Entry 2F5G (X-ray diffraction, 1.70 A resolution); this record covers chains A and B.

[Chain A (and B)]
Name: Transposase, putative
From: Sulfolobus solfataricus
Notes: chain B of this document is another copy of the same molecule, construct and numbering; everything in this record applies to it too
Reference sequence: Q97Y68 (Q97Y68_SULSO); numbering as in UniProt (aligned over 1-133)
Amino-acid sequence (133 residues; numbered 1 to 133; the number before each row is that of its first residue):
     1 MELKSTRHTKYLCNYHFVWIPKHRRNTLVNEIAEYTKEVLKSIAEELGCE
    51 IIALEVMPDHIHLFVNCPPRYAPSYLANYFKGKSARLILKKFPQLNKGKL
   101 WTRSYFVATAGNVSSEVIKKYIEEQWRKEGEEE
Not modelled in the structure: 1, 132-133

[How chain A and chain B interact]
Residue-residue contacts (108):
  Leu3(A) - Phe106(B)  hydrophobic
  Arg7(A) - Arg103(B)
  His8(A) - Arg103(B)  hydrogen bond
  His8(A) - Ser104(B)  hydrogen bond (backbone-side chain)
  His8(A) - Tyr105(B)  hydrogen bond (backbone-backbone)
  Thr9(A) - Tyr105(B)
  Lys10(A) - Tyr105(B)  hydrogen bond (backbone-backbone)
  Lys10(A) - Phe106(B)
  Lys10(A) - Val107(B)  hydrogen bond (backbone-backbone)
  Tyr11(A) - Val107(B)
  Leu12(A) - Val107(B)  hydrogen bond (backbone-backbone)
  Leu12(A) - Ala108(B)
  Leu12(A) - Thr109(B)  hydrogen bond (backbone-backbone)
  Cys13(A) - Thr109(B)
  Asn14(A) - Thr109(B)  hydrogen bond (backbone-side chain)
  Tyr15(A) - Tyr15(B)
  Tyr15(A) - Pro73(B)
  Tyr15(A) - Thr109(B)
  His16(A) - Val113(B)
  Val18(A) - Ile118(B)  hydrophobic
  Val18(A) - Tyr121(B)
  Val18(A) - Ile122(B)  hydrophobic
  Ile20(A) - Ile122(B)  hydrophobic
  Ile20(A) - Gln125(B)
  Ile20(A) - Trp126(B)
  Pro21(A) - Trp126(B)
  His23(A) - Trp126(B)
  His23(A) - Glu131(B)
  Arg24(A) - Trp126(B)
  Arg25(A) - Glu123(B)  salt bridge
  Arg25(A) - Trp126(B)
  Arg25(A) - Glu131(B)  salt bridge
  Asp59(A) - Trp126(B)  hydrogen bond (backbone-side chain)
  His60(A) - Ile122(B)
  Pro69(A) - Ala72(B)
  Pro69(A) - Pro73(B)
  Pro69(A) - Ser74(B)  hydrogen bond (backbone-backbone)
  Arg70(A) - Ala72(B)
  Arg70(A) - Ser74(B)
  Tyr71(A) - Ala72(B)
  Tyr71(A) - Pro73(B)
  Ala72(A) - Pro69(B)
  Ala72(A) - Arg70(B)
  Ala72(A) - Tyr71(B)
  Ala72(A) - Ala72(B)
  Pro73(A) - Tyr15(B)
  Pro73(A) - Pro69(B)
  Pro73(A) - Tyr71(B)
  Ser74(A) - Pro69(B)  hydrogen bond (backbone-backbone)
  Ser74(A) - Arg70(B)
  Thr102(A) - Glu129(B)
  Arg103(A) - His8(B)
  Ser104(A) - His8(B)
  Ser104(A) - Tyr121(B)
  Ser104(A) - Gln125(B)
  Ser104(A) - Lys128(B)
  Tyr105(A) - His8(B)  hydrogen bond (backbone-backbone)
  Tyr105(A) - Thr9(B)
  Tyr105(A) - Lys10(B)  hydrogen bond (backbone-backbone)
  Tyr105(A) - Tyr121(B)  hydrogen bond (backbone-side chain)
  Phe106(A) - Leu3(B)  hydrophobic
  Phe106(A) - Lys10(B)
  Phe106(A) - Val117(B)  hydrophobic
  Phe106(A) - Ile118(B)  hydrophobic
  Phe106(A) - Tyr121(B)  hydrogen bond (backbone-side chain)
  Val107(A) - Lys10(B)  hydrogen bond (backbone-backbone)
  Val107(A) - Tyr11(B)
  Val107(A) - Leu12(B)  hydrogen bond (backbone-backbone)
  Val107(A) - Pro69(B)  hydrophobic
  Ala108(A) - Leu12(B)
  Ala108(A) - Val113(B)  hydrophobic
  Thr109(A) - Leu12(B)  hydrogen bond (backbone-backbone)
  Thr109(A) - Cys13(B)
  Thr109(A) - Asn14(B)  hydrogen bond (side chain-backbone)
  Thr109(A) - Tyr15(B)
  Thr109(A) - Thr109(B)
  Thr109(A) - Ala110(B)  hydrogen bond (side chain-backbone)
  Thr109(A) - Gly111(B)
  Ala110(A) - Thr109(B)  hydrogen bond (backbone-side chain)
  Ala110(A) - Gly111(B)
  Gly111(A) - Thr109(B)
  Gly111(A) - Ala110(B)
  Gly111(A) - Gly111(B)  hydrogen bond (backbone-backbone)
  Asn112(A) - Asn112(B)  hydrogen bond
  Val113(A) - His16(B)
  Val113(A) - Phe106(B)  hydrophobic
  Val117(A) - Phe106(B)  hydrophobic
  Ile118(A) - His62(B)
  Tyr121(A) - Val18(B)
  Tyr121(A) - Ser104(B)  hydrogen bond
  Tyr121(A) - Tyr105(B)  hydrogen bond (side chain-backbone)
  Tyr121(A) - Phe106(B)  hydrogen bond (side chain-backbone)
  Ile122(A) - Val18(B)  hydrophobic
  Ile122(A) - His60(B)
  Glu123(A) - Arg25(B)  salt bridge
  Gln125(A) - Ile20(B)
  Gln125(A) - Ser104(B)  hydrogen bond
  Trp126(A) - Ile20(B)
  Trp126(A) - Pro21(B)
  Trp126(A) - Arg24(B)
  Trp126(A) - Arg25(B)
  Trp126(A) - Asp59(B)  hydrogen bond (side chain-backbone)
  Glu129(A) - Lys22(B)
  Glu129(A) - His23(B)
  Glu129(A) - Thr102(B)
  Gly130(A) - His23(B)
  Glu131(A) - His23(B)
  Glu131(A) - Arg25(B)  salt bridge
Also at the interface, not in a pair above, chain A (48 interface residues in all): Lys22
Also at the interface, not in a pair above, chain B (50 interface residues in all): Arg7, Gly130

[In short]
The interface between chain A and chain B involves 48 residues on one side and 50 on the other, with 28
hydrogen bonds and 4 salt bridges. Polar contacts include Arg25(A)-Glu123(B), Arg25(A)-Glu131(B) and
His8(A)-Arg103(B).
Both chains are Transposase, putative (Sulfolobus solfataricus). Entry 2F5G (Crystal structure of IS200
transposase) was determined by X-ray diffraction, deposited together with 2F4F.
